3JSP - chains A and B of the 4 polymer chains in the assembly; structure by X-ray diffraction, 2.90 A resolution.

[Chain A (and B)]
Protein: LexA repressor
Source organism: Escherichia coli K-12
Notes: EC 3.4.21.88; chain B of this document is another copy of the same molecule, construct and numbering; everything in this record applies to it too
Reference sequence: P0A7C2 (LEXA_ECOLI); residues 1-202 here = UniProt positions 1-202
Chain sequence (202 residues; numbered 1 to 202; the number before each row is that of its first residue):
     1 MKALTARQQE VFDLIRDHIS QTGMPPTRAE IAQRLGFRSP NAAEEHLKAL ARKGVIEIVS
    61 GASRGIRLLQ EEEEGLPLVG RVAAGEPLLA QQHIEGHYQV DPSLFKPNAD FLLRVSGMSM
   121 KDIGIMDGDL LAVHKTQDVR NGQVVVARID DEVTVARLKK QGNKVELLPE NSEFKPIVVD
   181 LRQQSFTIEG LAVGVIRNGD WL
Disordered / not traced: 1, 71-74, 200-202 (chain B: 1, 72-74, 83-88)
Construct notes: engineered mutation A156 (Lys in P0A7C2)
Swiss-Prot annotation at these positions:
  - DNA-binding region: R28 to K48 (H-T-H motif)
  - active site: S119 (For autocatalytic cleavage activity)
  - site: A84, G85 (Cleavage)
Reported in the primary citation:
  - mutagenesis - K156A: abolished catalytic activity (citing earlier work)
  - specificity-determining residues: E45 (citing earlier work)

[Interface between chain A and chain B]
Contacting residue pairs (52):
  T22(A) with R67(B)
  M24(A) with P25(B); R64(B)
  P25(A) with G23(B); M24(B)
  A62(A) with R64(B)
  S63(A) with S63(B), hydrogen bond; R64(B), hydrogen bond (backbone-side chain)
  R64(A) with M24(B); A62(B); S63(B), hydrogen bond (side chain-backbone)
  G65(A) with M24(B)
  R67(A) with T22(B)
  V100(A) with Q99(B); V100(B), hydrophobic
  D101(A) with Q99(B), hydrogen bond (backbone-backbone)
  L104(A) with Y98(B), hydrophobic; V100(B), hydrophobic; N198(B), hydrogen bond (backbone-side chain)
  F105(A) with R197(B); N198(B)
  K106(A) with D200(B)
  D122(A) with K121(B); M126(B)
  I123(A) with M126(B); R197(B), hydrogen bond (backbone-side chain)
  G124(A) with G124(B); M126(B); R197(B), hydrogen bond (backbone-side chain)
  I125(A) with R197(B)
  M126(A) with D122(B); I123(B), hydrophobic; G124(B)
  G142(A) with L202(B)
  Q143(A) with L202(B)
  V144(A) with W201(B)
  R157(A) with W201(B); L202(B)
  A192(A) with W201(B)
  V193(A) with G199(B)
  G194(A) with R197(B)
  V195(A) with I196(B); R197(B), hydrogen bond (backbone-backbone)
  I196(A) with V195(B); I196(B), hydrophobic
  R197(A) with F105(B); I123(B); G124(B), hydrogen bond (side chain-backbone); G194(B); V195(B), hydrogen bond (backbone-backbone)
  N198(A) with L104(B), hydrogen bond (side chain-backbone); F105(B)
Other interface residues (no listed pair), chain A (35 interface residues in all): G23, V59, Y98, Q99, K121, N141
Other interface residues (no listed pair), chain B (31 interface residues in all): G65, D101, I125, V193

[In short]
Chain A and chain B form an interface of 35 and 31 residues respectively; the contacts include 11 hydrogen
bonds. Among the polar pairs are S63(A)-S63(B), S63(A)-R64(B) and L104(A)-N198(B). Curated annotation
(UniProt) lists active-site residue S119(A) on chain A. The paper reports that K156A of chain A abolishes
catalytic activity; the specificity determinant E45(A).
Both chains are LexA repressor (Escherichia coli K-12). Entry 3JSP (Classic Protein With a New Twist: crystal
structure of a LexA repressor DNA complex) was determined by X-ray diffraction (same publication as 3JSO and
3K3R).
